Entry 8EJG (electron microscopy, 3.13 A resolution); this record covers chains a and b of the 6 polymer chains in the assembly.

== Chain a (and b) ==
Protein: Glycoprotein GP2
Organism: Lassa mammarenavirus
Notes: chain b of this document is another copy of the same molecule, construct and numbering; everything in this record applies to it too
UniProt: A0A142I7X5 (A0A142I7X5_LASV); residues 259-423 here = UniProt positions 259-423
Amino-acid sequence (165 residues; each row starts with the number of its first residue):
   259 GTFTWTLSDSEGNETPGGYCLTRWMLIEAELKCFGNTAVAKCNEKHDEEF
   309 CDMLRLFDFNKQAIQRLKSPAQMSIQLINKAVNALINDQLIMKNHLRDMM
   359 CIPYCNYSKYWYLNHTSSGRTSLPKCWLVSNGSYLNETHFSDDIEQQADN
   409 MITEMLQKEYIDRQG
Disulfide bonds: Cys-278/Cys-291, Cys-300/Cys-309, Cys-363/Cys-384
Covalent attachments: glycan linked to Asn-364; N-acetylglucosamine (NAG) linked to Asn-372, Asn-389, Asn-394
Sequence notes: engineered mutation Pro-328 (Glu in A0A142I7X5), Cys-359 (Gly in A0A142I7X5)
What the authors report for this chain:
  - post-translational modification sites: Asn-394

== Chain a / chain b interface ==
Contacting residue pairs - 25 pairs, chain a then chain b:
  Lys-303(a) with Asn-301(b); Glu-302(b), salt bridge
  Gln-347(a) with Asn-341(b), hydrogen bond (side chain-backbone); Ala-342(b)
  Met-350(a) with Lys-338(b); Ala-342(b), hydrophobic
  Lys-351(a) with Ala-342(b)
  Leu-354(a) with Ala-339(b), hydrophobic
  Arg-355(a) with Ser-266(b), hydrogen bond; Asp-267(b), salt bridge
  Met-357(a) with Leu-325(b)
  Met-358(a) with Phe-317(b), hydrophobic; Arg-324(b); Leu-325(b), hydrophobic; Leu-335(b), hydrophobic
  Ile-360(a) with Asp-267(b); Ser-268(b); Arg-324(b)
  Asp-401(a) with Gly-259(b), hydrogen bond (side chain-backbone)
  Gln-404(a) with Gly-259(b); Thr-260(b), hydrogen bond (side chain-backbone)
  Gln-415(a) with Ile-419(b)
  Tyr-418(a) with Ile-419(b), hydrophobic; Gln-422(b); Gly-423(b), hydrogen bond (side chain-backbone)
Interface residues without a listed pair, chain a (14 interface residues in all): Asp-305
Interface residues without a listed pair, chain b (22 interface residues in all): Thr-262, His-304, Gln-320, Ala-321

== In short ==
14 residues of chain a face 22 of chain b across their interface; the contacts include 5 hydrogen bonds and 2
salt bridges. Polar contacts include Lys-303(a)/Glu-302(b), Arg-355(a)/Asp-267(b) and Gln-347(a)/Asn-341(b).
Covalently linked N-acetylglucosamine: at Asn-372(a), Asn-389(a) and Asn-394(a). The paper reports a
modification site at Asn-394(a).
Chain a and chain b are both Glycoprotein GP2 (Lassa mammarenavirus); the structure, Structure of lineage VII
Lassa virus glycoprotein complex (strain Togo/2016/7082), was determined by electron microscopy, deposited
together with 8EJD, 8EJE, 8EJF and 8EJI.
